Entry 8YAL (electron microscopy, 3.10 A resolution); this record covers chains D and F of the 6 polymer chains in the assembly.

== Chain D (and F) ==
Name: Tubulin beta-1 chain
From: Caenorhabditis elegans
Notes: chain F of this document is another copy of the same molecule, construct and numbering; everything in this record applies to it too
UniProt: P12456 (TBB1_CAEEL); numbering as in UniProt (aligned over 1-441)
Amino-acid sequence (441 residues; numbered 1 to 441; the number before each row is that of its first residue):
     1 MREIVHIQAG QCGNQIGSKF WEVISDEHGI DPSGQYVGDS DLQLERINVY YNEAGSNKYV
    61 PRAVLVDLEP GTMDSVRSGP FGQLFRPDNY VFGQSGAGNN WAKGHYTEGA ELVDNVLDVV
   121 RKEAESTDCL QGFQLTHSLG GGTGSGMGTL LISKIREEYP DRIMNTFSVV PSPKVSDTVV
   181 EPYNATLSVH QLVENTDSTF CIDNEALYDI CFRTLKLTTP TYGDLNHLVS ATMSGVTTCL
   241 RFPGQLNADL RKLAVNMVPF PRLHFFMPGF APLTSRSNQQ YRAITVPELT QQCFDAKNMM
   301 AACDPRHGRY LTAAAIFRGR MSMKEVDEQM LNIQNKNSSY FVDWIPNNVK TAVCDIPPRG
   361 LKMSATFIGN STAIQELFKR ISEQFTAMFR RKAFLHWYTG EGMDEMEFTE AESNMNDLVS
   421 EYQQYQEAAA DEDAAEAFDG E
Unresolved in the structure: 428-441
Curated features (UniProtKB/Swiss-Prot):
  - binding site (GTP): Q11, E69, S138, G142, T143, G144, N204, N226
  - binding site (Mg(2+)): E69
Ligand contacts: phosphomethylphosphonic acid guanylate ester (G2P): G10, Q11, C12, Q15, D67, G96, A97, G98, N99, S138, G141, G142, T143, G144, S145, D177, E181, N204, L207, Y222, L225, N226

== Interface between chain D and chain F ==
Pairs across the interface (12; chain D residue first):
  A54(D) with Q280(F)
  K58(D) with Q280(F); Y281(F)
  V60(D) with Y281(F), hydrophobic
  Q83(D) with Y281(F), hydrogen bond (backbone-side chain)
  L84(D) with Y281(F)
  F85(D) with Y281(F)
  R86(D) with Y281(F), hydrogen bond (side chain-backbone)
  P87(D) with S277(F); N278(F); Y281(F)
  D88(D) with N278(F)
Interface residues without a listed pair, chain D (10 interface residues in all): E53
Interface residues without a listed pair, chain F (6 interface residues in all): R282, A283

== In short ==
Chain D and chain F form an interface of 10 and 6 residues respectively; the contacts include 2 hydrogen
bonds. Polar contacts include Q83(D)-Y281(F) and R86(D)-Y281(F). Bound to chain D: phosphomethylphosphonic
acid guanylate ester.
Both chains are Tubulin beta-1 chain (Caenorhabditis elegans). Entry 8YAL (ATAT-2 bound K40Q MEC-12/MEC-7
microtubule) was determined by electron microscopy, deposited together with 8Y9F, 8YAJ and 8YAR.
